7L3N - chains B and E of the 5 polymer chains in the assembly; structure by electron microscopy, 3.27 A resolution.

Chain B:
Protein: Spike glycoprotein
From: Severe acute respiratory syndrome coronavirus 2
UniProtKB: P0DTC2 (SPIKE_SARS2); residue numbers follow UniProt; this construct covers 13-1208
Chain sequence (1276 residues; numbered 13 to 1288; the number before each row is that of its first residue):
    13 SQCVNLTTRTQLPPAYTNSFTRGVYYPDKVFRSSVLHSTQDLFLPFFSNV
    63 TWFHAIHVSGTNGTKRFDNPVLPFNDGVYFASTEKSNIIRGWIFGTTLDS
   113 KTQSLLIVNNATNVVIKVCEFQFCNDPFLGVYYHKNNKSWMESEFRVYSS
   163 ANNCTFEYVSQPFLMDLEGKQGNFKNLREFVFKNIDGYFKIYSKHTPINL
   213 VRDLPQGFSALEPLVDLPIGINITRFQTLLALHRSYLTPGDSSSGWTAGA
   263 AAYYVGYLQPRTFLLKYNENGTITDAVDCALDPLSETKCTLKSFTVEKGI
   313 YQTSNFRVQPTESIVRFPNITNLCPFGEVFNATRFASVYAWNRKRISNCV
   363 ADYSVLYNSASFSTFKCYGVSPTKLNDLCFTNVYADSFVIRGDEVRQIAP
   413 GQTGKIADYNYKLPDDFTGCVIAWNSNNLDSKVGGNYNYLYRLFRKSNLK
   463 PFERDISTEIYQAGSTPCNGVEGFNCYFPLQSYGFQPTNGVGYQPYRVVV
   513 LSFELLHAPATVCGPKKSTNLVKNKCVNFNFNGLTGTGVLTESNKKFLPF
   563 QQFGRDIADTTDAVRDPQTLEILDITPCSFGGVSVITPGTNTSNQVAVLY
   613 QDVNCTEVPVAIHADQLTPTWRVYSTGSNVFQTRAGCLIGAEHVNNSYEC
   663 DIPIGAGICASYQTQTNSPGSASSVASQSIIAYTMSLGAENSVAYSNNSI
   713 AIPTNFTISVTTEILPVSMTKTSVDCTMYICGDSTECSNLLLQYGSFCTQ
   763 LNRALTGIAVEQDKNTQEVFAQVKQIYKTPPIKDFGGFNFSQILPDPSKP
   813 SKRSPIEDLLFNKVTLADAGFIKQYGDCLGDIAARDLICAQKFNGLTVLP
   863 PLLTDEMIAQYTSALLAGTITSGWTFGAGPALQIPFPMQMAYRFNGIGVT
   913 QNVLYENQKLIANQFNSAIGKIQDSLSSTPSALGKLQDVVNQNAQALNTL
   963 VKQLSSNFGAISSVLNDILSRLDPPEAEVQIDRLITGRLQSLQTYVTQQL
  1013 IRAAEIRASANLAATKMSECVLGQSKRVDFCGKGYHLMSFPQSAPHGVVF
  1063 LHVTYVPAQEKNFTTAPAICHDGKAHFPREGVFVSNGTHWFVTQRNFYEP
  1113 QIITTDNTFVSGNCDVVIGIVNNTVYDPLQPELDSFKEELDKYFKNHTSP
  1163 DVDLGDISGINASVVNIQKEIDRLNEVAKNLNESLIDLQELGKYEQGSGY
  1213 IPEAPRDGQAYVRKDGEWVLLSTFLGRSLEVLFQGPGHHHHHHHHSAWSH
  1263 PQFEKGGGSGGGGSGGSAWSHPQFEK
Unresolved in the structure: 13-26, 67-80, 142-154, 177-186, 210-216, 243-262, 621-637, 673-686, 829-852, 1147-1288
Differences from the reference sequence: conflict G682 (Arg in P0DTC2), S683 (Arg in P0DTC2), S685 (Arg in P0DTC2), P817 (Phe in P0DTC2), P892 (Ala in P0DTC2), P899 (Ala in P0DTC2), P942 (Ala in P0DTC2), P986 (Lys in P0DTC2), P987 (Val in P0DTC2); expression tag (1209-1288)
Curated features (UniProtKB/Swiss-Prot):
  - region: N280 to C301 (Putative superantigen), R403 to D405 (Integrin-binding motif), N448 to F456 (Immunodominant HLA epitope recognized by the CD8+), P681, A684 (Putative superantigen), S816 to Y837 (Fusion peptide 1), K835 to F855 (Fusion peptide 2), D1163 to E1202 (Heptad repeat 2)
  - site: R815, S816 (Cleavage)
  - glycosylation: N17 (N-linked (GlcNAc...) (complex) asparagine), N61 (N-linked (GlcNAc...) (hybrid) asparagine), N74 (N-linked (GlcNAc...) (complex) asparagine), N122 (N-linked (GlcNAc...) (hybrid) asparagine), N149 (N-linked (GlcNAc...) (complex) asparagine), N165 (N-linked (GlcNAc...) (complex) asparagine), N234 (N-linked (GlcNAc...) (high mannose) asparagine), N282 (N-linked (GlcNAc...) (complex) asparagine), T323 (O-linked (GalNAc) threonine), S325 (O-linked (HexNAc...) serine), N331 (N-linked (GlcNAc...) (complex) asparagine), N343 (N-linked (GlcNAc...) (complex) asparagine), N603 (N-linked (GlcNAc...) (hybrid) asparagine), N616 (N-linked (GlcNAc...) (complex) asparagine), N657 (N-linked (GlcNAc...) (complex) asparagine), T676 (O-linked (GlcNAc...) threonine), T678 (O-linked (GlcNAc...) threonine), N709 (N-linked (GlcNAc...) (high mannose) asparagine), N717 (N-linked (GlcNAc...) (hybrid) asparagine), N801 (N-linked (GlcNAc...) (hybrid) asparagine) and 6 more in UniProt
Disulfide bonds: C131-C166, C291-C301, C336-C361, C379-C432, C391-C525, C480-C488, C538-C590, C617-C649, C662-C671, C738-C760, C743-C749, C1032-C1043, C1082-C1126
Covalently attached groups: N-acetylglucosamine (NAG) linked to N343, N616, N709, N717, N801, N1074, N1134

Chain E:
Protein: LY-CoV555 Fab light chain
From: Homo sapiens
Notes: antibody fragment or engineered binder
Chain sequence (212 residues; numbered 1 to 212; the number before each row is that of its first residue):
     1 DIQMTQSPSSLSASVGDRVTITCRASQSISSYLSWYQQKPGKAPKLLIYA
    51 ASSLQSGVPSRFSGSGSGTDFTLTITSLQPEDFATYYCQQSYSTPRTFGQ
   101 GTKVEIKRTVAAPSVFIFPPSDEQLKSGTASVVCLLNNFYPREAKVQWKV
   151 DNALQSGNSQESVTEQDSKDSTYSLSSTLTLSKADYEKHKVYACEVTQGT
   201 TSVTKSFNRGEC
Unresolved in the structure: 107-212
Disulfide bonds: C23-C88

Interface between chain B and chain E:
Pairs across the interface (8; chain B residue first):
  T478(B) - Y92(E)
  N481(B) - T94(E)
  V483(B) - T94(E)
  E484(B) - R96(E)  salt bridge
  G485(B) - S91(E)
  G485(B) - Y92(E)
  F486(B) - Y32(E)
  F486(B) - Y92(E)  hydrogen bond (backbone-backbone)
Interface residues without a listed pair, chain B (7 interface residues in all): N487

In short:
The interface between chain B and chain E involves 7 residues on one side and 5 on the other, with 1 hydrogen
bond and 1 salt bridge. Among the polar pairs are E484(B)-R96(E) and F486(B)-Y92(E).
Chain B is Spike glycoprotein (Severe acute respiratory syndrome coronavirus 2) and chain E is LY-CoV555 Fab
light chain (Homo sapiens); the structure, SARS-CoV 2 Spike Protein bound to LY-CoV555, was determined by
electron microscopy.
